Entry 8DFA (electron microscopy, 2.80 A resolution); this record covers chains B and L of the 13 polymer chains in the assembly.

== Chain B ==
Name: CRISPR-associated protein, TM1801 family
From: Desulfovibrio vulgaris str. Hildenborough
Reference sequence: Q72WF7 (Q72WF7_DESVH); numbering as in UniProt (aligned over 1-290)
Chain sequence (290 residues; row label = number of the first residue in the row):
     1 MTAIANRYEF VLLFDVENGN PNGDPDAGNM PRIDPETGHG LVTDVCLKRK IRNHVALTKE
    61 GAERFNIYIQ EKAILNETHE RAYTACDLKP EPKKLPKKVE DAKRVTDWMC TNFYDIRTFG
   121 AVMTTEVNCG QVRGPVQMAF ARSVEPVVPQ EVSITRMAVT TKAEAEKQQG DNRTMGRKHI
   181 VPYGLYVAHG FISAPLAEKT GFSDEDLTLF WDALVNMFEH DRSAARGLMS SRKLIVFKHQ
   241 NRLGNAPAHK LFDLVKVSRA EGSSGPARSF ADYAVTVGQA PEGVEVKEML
Not modelled in the structure: 85-100, 167-170

== Chain L ==
Molecule: 46-nt RNA strand
From: Desulfovibrio vulgaris
Sequence (46 nucleotides; numbered 2 to 47; the number before each row is that of its first residue):
     2 GGAUUGAAAC GCCAUGCUCA GGCUGGCGAG UGGGCGCCAC UCUCCA

== Interface between chain B and chain L ==
Contacting residue pairs (45; chain B residue first):
  Asn22(B) - G12(L)  hydrogen bond to the phosphate
  Asn22(B) - C13(L)  phosphate contact
  Gly23(B) - C13(L)  hydrogen bond to the phosphate
  Pro25(B) - G12(L)  base contact
  Asn29(B) - G12(L)  sugar contact
  Arg32(B) - G12(L)  salt bridge to the phosphate
  Thr43(B) - G12(L)  phosphate contact
  Val45(B) - C11(L)  phosphate contact
  Cys46(B) - C11(L)  sugar contact
  Lys48(B) - A10(L)  salt bridge to the phosphate
  Arg49(B) - C11(L)  salt bridge to the phosphate
  Arg52(B) - A9(L)  phosphate contact
  Arg52(B) - A10(L)  salt bridge to the phosphate
  Ile69(B) - A9(L)  sugar contact
  Glu71(B) - C11(L)  base contact
  Phe119(B) - A9(L)  sugar contact
  Gly120(B) - A9(L)  sugar contact
  Ala121(B) - A9(L)  sugar contact
  Val122(B) - A8(L)  base contact
  Val122(B) - A9(L)  base contact
  Cys129(B) - G3(L)  hydrogen bond to the sugar
  Cys129(B) - A4(L)  hydrogen bond to the sugar
  Cys129(B) - G7(L)  base contact
  Gln131(B) - A4(L)  phosphate contact
  Gln131(B) - G7(L)  hydrogen bond to the base
  Gln131(B) - A8(L)  base contact
  Val132(B) - A8(L)  hydrogen bond to the sugar
  Arg133(B) - U5(L)  salt bridge to the phosphate
  Arg133(B) - G7(L)  hydrogen bond to the sugar
  Arg133(B) - A8(L)  sugar contact
  Ile154(B) - U16(L)  sugar contact
  Ile154(B) - C18(L)  phosphate contact
  Thr155(B) - U16(L)  hydrogen bond to the sugar
  Thr155(B) - G17(L)  base contact
  Thr155(B) - C18(L)  hydrogen bond to the phosphate
  Arg156(B) - U16(L)  base contact
  Arg156(B) - G17(L)  phosphate contact
  Met157(B) - G17(L)  hydrogen bond to the phosphate
  Arg173(B) - G17(L)  hydrogen bond to the base
  Arg173(B) - U19(L)  hydrogen bond to the base
  Lys199(B) - G2(L)  sugar contact
  Ser223(B) - C14(L)  hydrogen bond to the phosphate
  Ala224(B) - A15(L)  phosphate contact
  Arg226(B) - C13(L)  sugar contact
  Arg226(B) - C14(L)  salt bridge to the phosphate
Also at the interface, not in a pair above, chain B (32 interface residues in all): Gly130, Ala225

== Summary ==
32 residues of chain B face 17 of chain L across their interface; the contacts include 13 hydrogen bonds and 6
salt bridges. Polar contacts include Gln131(B)-G7(L), Arg173(B)-G17(L) and Arg173(B)-U19(L).
Chain B is CRISPR-associated protein, TM1801 family (Desulfovibrio vulgaris str. Hildenborough) and chain L is
a 46-nt RNA strand (Desulfovibrio vulgaris); the structure, type I-C Cascade bound to ssDNA target, was
determined by electron microscopy together with 8DEJ, 8DFS, 8DEX and 8DFO from the same study.
